PDB entry 8AI5 | X-ray diffraction, 2.15 A resolution | chains A and C

# Chain A
Name: Putative peptide biosynthesis protein YydG
Organism: Bacillus subtilis
UniProtKB: Q45595 (YYDG_BACSU); residue numbers follow UniProt; this construct covers 1-319
Sequence (344 residues; row label = number of the first residue in the row; numbers below 1 keep their minus sign (Met-24 is residue -24)):
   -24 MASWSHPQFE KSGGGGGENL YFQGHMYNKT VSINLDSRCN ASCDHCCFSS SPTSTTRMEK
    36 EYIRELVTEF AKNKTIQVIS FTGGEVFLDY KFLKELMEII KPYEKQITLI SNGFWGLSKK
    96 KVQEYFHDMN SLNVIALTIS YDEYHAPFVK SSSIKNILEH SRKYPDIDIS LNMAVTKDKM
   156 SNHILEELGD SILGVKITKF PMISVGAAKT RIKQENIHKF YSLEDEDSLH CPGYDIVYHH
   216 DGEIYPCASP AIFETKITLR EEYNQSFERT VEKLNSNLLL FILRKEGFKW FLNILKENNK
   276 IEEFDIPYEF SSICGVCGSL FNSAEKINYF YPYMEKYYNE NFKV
Unresolved in the structure: -24 to 1, 318-319
Differences from the reference sequence: initiating methionine (-24); expression tag (-23 to 0); engineered mutation Ala223 (Cys in Q45595)
Metal / ion sites: 4Fe-4S cluster Fe site 1: Cys14, Cys18, Cys21 (together with S-adenosylhomocysteine); 4Fe-4S cluster Fe site 2: Cys206, Cys222, Cys289, Cys292
Ligand contacts:
  - S-adenosylhomocysteine (SAH): Cys14, His20, Cys21, Cys22, Thr57, Gly58, Gly59, Glu60, Ile85, Ser86, Asn87, Ser115, Asp117, His120, Asn147, Ala149, Phe175, Pro176, Met177, Ile178, Val180, Ala183, Pro225
  - 4Fe-4S cluster (SF4), molecule 1: Cys14, Ala16, Ser17, Cys18, His20, Cys21, Ser25, Gly58, Gly59, Asn87, His120
  - 4Fe-4S cluster (SF4), molecule 2: Cys206, Pro207, Gly208, Tyr209, Cys222, Ser224, Ala226, Ile227, Leu258, Phe263, Ile288, Cys289, Cys292
Curated features (UniProtKB/Swiss-Prot):
  - binding site ([4Fe-4S] cluster): Cys14, Cys18, Cys21
Reported in the primary citation:
  - conformationally variable residues (side-chain flip): Asp143, Lys171
  - mutagenesis - C223A: decreased catalytic activity
  - mutagenesis - Y2F/Y209F, D210A, C223A: unchanged catalytic activity
  - catalytic residues: Asp210 (proposed by the authors, not directly observed)

# Chain C
Name: Putative exported peptide YydF
UniProtKB: Q45596 (YYDF_BACSU); residues 4-14 here correspond to UniProt positions 39-49 (UniProt number = residue number + 35)
Sequence (11 residues; each row starts with the number of its first residue):
     4 KENRWILGSG H

# Chain A / chain C interface
Pairs across the interface (40):
  Ser7(A) with Leu10(C)
  Phe23(A) with Ile9(C), hydrophobic
  Ser55(A) with Arg7(C), hydrogen bond
  Thr57(A) with Ile9(C), hydrogen bond (side chain-backbone); Leu10(C)
  Thr83(A) with Arg7(C); Gly11(C), hydrogen bond (side chain-backbone)
  Leu84(A) with Gly11(C)
  Ile85(A) with Ile9(C); Leu10(C); Gly11(C)
  Ala111(A) with Ser12(C); Gly13(C)
  Thr113(A) with Gly11(C); Ser12(C)
  Asp143(A) with Gly13(C); His14(C), salt bridge
  Ile144(A) with His14(C), hydrogen bond (backbone-side chain)
  Ser145(A) with His14(C), hydrogen bond
  Asn147(A) with Trp8(C)
  Lys171(A) with His14(C)
  Phe175(A) with Trp8(C)
  Pro176(A) with Trp8(C)
  Ile178(A) with Trp8(C), hydrophobic
  Pro207(A) with Lys4(C); Glu5(C); Asn6(C)
  Gly208(A) with Asn6(C), hydrogen bond (backbone-side chain)
  Asp210(A) with Asn6(C); Arg7(C), salt bridge
  Cys222(A) with Asn6(C)
  Ala223(A) with Asn6(C), hydrogen bond (backbone-backbone); Trp8(C); Ile9(C), hydrogen bond (backbone-backbone); Leu10(C), hydrophobic
  Ser224(A) with Glu5(C); Trp8(C)
  Pro225(A) with Trp8(C)
  Phe228(A) with Ile9(C), hydrophobic
  Cys289(A) with Glu5(C)
Also at the interface, not in a pair above, chain A (32 interface residues in all): Thr5, Asn9, Cys22, Tyr209, Ser287, Ile288
From the paper, about this interface:
  - residue pairs: Asp143(A)-His14(C) (hydrogen bond), Ser145(A)-His14(C) (hydrogen bond), Lys171(A)-His14(C)

# Overview
Chain A and chain C form an interface of 32 and 11 residues respectively; the contacts include 8 hydrogen
bonds and 2 salt bridges. Polar contacts include Asp143(A)-His14(C), Asp210(A)-Arg7(C) and Ser55(A)-Arg7(C).
The paper describes hydrogen bonds between Asp143(A) and His14(C) and Ser145(A) and His14(C); a contact
between Lys171(A) and His14(C). From the paper: the catalytic residue Asp210(A); C223A of chain A reduces
catalytic activity; 3 substitutions were tested in all.
Chain A is Putative peptide biosynthesis protein YydG (Bacillus subtilis) and chain C is Putative exported
peptide YydF; the structure, Crystal structure of radical SAM epimerase EpeE C223A mutant from Bacillus
subtilis with [4Fe-4S] clusters, S-adenosyl-L-homocysteine ..., was determined by X-ray diffraction (same
publication as 8AI2, 8AI3, 8AI4 and 8AI6).
